PDB entry 7TK7 | electron microscopy, 6.70 A resolution (low resolution: residue-level contacts below are approximate; hydrogen-bond / salt-bridge calls are withheld) | chains 2 and 3 of the 27 polymer chains in the assembly

# Chain 2 (and 3)
Protein: ATP synthase subunit 9, mitochondrial
Organism: Saccharomyces cerevisiae
Notes: chain 3 of this document is another copy of the same molecule, construct and numbering; everything in this record applies to it too
Reference sequence: P61829 (ATP9_YEAST); residue numbers follow UniProt; this construct covers 1-76
Sequence (76 residues; each row starts with the number of its first residue):
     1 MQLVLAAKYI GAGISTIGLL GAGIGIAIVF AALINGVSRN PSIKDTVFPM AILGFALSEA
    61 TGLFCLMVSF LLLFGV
Disordered / not traced: 76 (chain 3: 1, 76)
Curated features (UniProtKB/Swiss-Prot):
  - site: Glu-59 (Reversibly protonated during proton transport)
  - modified residue: Met-1 (N-formylmethionine)
  - natural variant: Thr-46 (T46L: In strain: DS400/A3 and KL14-4A), Leu-53 (L53F: In strain: DS400/A3, DS401 and 1 more), Leu-57 (L57V: In oligomycin-resistant mutant and cross-resistance to venturicidin), Cys-65 (C65S: In oligomycin-resistant mutant)

# Chain 2 / chain 3 interface
Pairs across the interface (7; chain 2 residue first):
  Val-4(2) with Ala-6(3)
  Gly-11(2) with Gly-13(3)
  Ser-15(2) with Gly-13(3)
  Gly-18(2) with Ile-17(3); Leu-20(3)
  Gly-21(2) with Leu-20(3)
  Ser-58(2) with Gly-23(3)
Interface residues without a listed pair, chain 2 (11 interface residues in all): Met-1, Leu-3, Ala-7, Ile-14, Gly-25
Interface residues without a listed pair, chain 3 (10 interface residues in all): Gln-2, Tyr-9, Ile-10, Ile-24, Ala-27

# Overview
Chain 2 and chain 3 form an interface of 11 and 10 residues respectively.
Both chains are ATP synthase subunit 9, mitochondrial (Saccharomyces cerevisiae). Entry 7TK7 (Yeast ATP
synthase State 1catalytic(b) with 10 mM ATP backbone model) was determined by electron microscopy, deposited
together with 7TJS, 7TJT, 7TJU, 7TJV, 7TJW, 7TJX and 30 further entries.
